4NJ1 - chains A and B; structure by X-ray diffraction, 2.00 A resolution.

[Chain A (and B)]
Molecule: General control protein GCN4
Notes: chain B of this document is another copy of the same molecule, construct and numbering; everything in this record applies to it too
Reference sequence: P03069 (GCN4_YEAST); residues 1-33 here correspond to UniProt positions 249-281 (UniProt number = residue number + 248)
Chain sequence (35 residues; numbered 0 to 34; the number before each row is that of its first residue; numbering starts at 0):
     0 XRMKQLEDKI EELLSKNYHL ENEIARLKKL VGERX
Unresolved in the structure: 32-34 (chain B: 34)
Construct notes: acetylation (0); engineered mutation Ile9 (Val257 in P03069), Ile23 (Val271 in P03069); amidation (34)
Modified positions: ACE (acetyl group) at position 0; NH2 (amino group) at position 34
UniProt features mapped onto this chain:
  - region: Leu5 to Leu26 (Leucine-zipper)

[How chain A and chain B interact]
Residue-residue contacts (40; chain A residue first):
  Arg1(A) - Met2(B)  hydrogen bond
  Arg1(A) - Glu6(B)  salt bridge
  Met2(A) - Arg1(B)
  Met2(A) - Met2(B)  hydrophobic
  Met2(A) - Leu5(B)  hydrophobic
  Leu5(A) - Met2(B)  hydrophobic
  Leu5(A) - Glu6(B)
  Leu5(A) - Ile9(B)  hydrophobic
  Glu6(A) - Arg1(B)  salt bridge
  Glu6(A) - Leu5(B)
  Lys8(A) - Ile9(B)
  Ile9(A) - Leu5(B)
  Ile9(A) - Lys8(B)
  Ile9(A) - Ile9(B)  hydrophobic
  Ile9(A) - Leu12(B)
  Leu12(A) - Ile9(B)  hydrophobic
  Leu12(A) - Leu12(B)  hydrophobic
  Asn16(A) - Leu12(B)  hydrogen bond (side chain-backbone)
  Asn16(A) - Lys15(B)
  Asn16(A) - Asn16(B)  hydrogen bond
  Asn16(A) - Leu19(B)
  Leu19(A) - Asn16(B)
  Leu19(A) - Leu19(B)  hydrophobic
  Leu19(A) - Glu20(B)
  Leu19(A) - Ile23(B)  hydrophobic
  Glu20(A) - Lys15(B)  salt bridge
  Glu20(A) - Leu19(B)
  Glu22(A) - Ile23(B)
  Ile23(A) - Leu19(B)  hydrophobic
  Ile23(A) - Glu22(B)
  Ile23(A) - Ile23(B)  hydrophobic
  Arg25(A) - Glu32(B)  salt bridge
  Leu26(A) - Ile23(B)  hydrophobic
  Leu26(A) - Leu26(B)  hydrophobic
  Leu26(A) - Lys27(B)
  Leu26(A) - Val30(B)  hydrophobic
  Leu26(A) - Glu32(B)
  Lys27(A) - Glu22(B)  salt bridge
  Lys27(A) - Leu26(B)
  Leu29(A) - Val30(B)  hydrophobic
Other interface residues (no listed pair), chain A (18 interface residues in all): Leu13, Lys15
Other interface residues (no listed pair), chain B (18 interface residues in all): Leu13

[Summary]
The chain A/chain B interface involves 18 residues from each chain, with 3 hydrogen bonds and 5 salt bridges.
Polar pairs include Arg1(A)-Glu6(B), Glu20(A)-Lys15(B) and Arg25(A)-Glu32(B).
Both chains are General control protein GCN4. Entry 4NJ1 (GCN4-p1 double Val9, 23 to Ile mutant) was
determined by X-ray diffraction together with 4NIZ, 4NJ0 and 4NJ2 from the same study.
